PDB entry 8DD3 | electron microscopy, 2.90 A resolution | chains I and J of the 9 polymer chains in the assembly

== Chain I ==
Name: Kappa Fab Light Chain
From: Mus musculus
Notes: antibody fragment or engineered binder
Sequence (213 residues; each row starts with the number of its first residue):
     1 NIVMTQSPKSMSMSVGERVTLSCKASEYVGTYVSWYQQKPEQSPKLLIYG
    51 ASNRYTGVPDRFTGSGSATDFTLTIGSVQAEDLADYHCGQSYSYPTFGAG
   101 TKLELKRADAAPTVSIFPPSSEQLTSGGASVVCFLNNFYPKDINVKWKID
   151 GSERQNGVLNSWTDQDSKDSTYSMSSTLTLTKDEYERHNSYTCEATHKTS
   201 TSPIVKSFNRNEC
Disordered / not traced: 106-213
Cystine bridges: C23-C88

== Chain J ==
Name: IgG2b Fab Heavy Chain
From: Mus musculus
Notes: antibody fragment or engineered binder
Sequence (454 residues; each row starts with the number of its first residue):
     1 EVQLQQSGAELVKPGASVKLSCTASGFNIKDTYMYWVKQRPEQGLEWIGR
    51 IDPANGDTKYDPKFQGKATITTDTFSNTAYLQLSSLTSEDTAVYYCARKG
   101 LRWAMDYWGQGTSVTVSTAKTTPPSVYPLAPGCGDTTGSSVTLGCLVKGY
   151 FPESVTVTWNSGSLSSSVHTFPALLQSGLYTMSSSVTVPSSTWPSQTVTC
   201 SVAHPASSTTVDKKLEPSGPISTINPCPPCKECHKCPAPNLEGGPSVFIF
   251 PPNIKDVLMISLTPKVTCVVVDVSEDDPDVQISWFVNNVEVHTAQTQTHR
   301 EDYNSTIRVVSTLPIQHQDWMSGKEFKCKVNNKDLPSPIERTISKIKGLV
   351 RAPQVYILPPPAEQLSRKDVSLTCLVVGFNPGDISVEWTSNGHTEENYKD
   401 TAPVLDSDGSYFIYSKLNMKTSKWEKTDSFSCNVRHEGLKNYYLKKTISR
   451 SPGK
Disordered / not traced: 1, 118-454
Cystine bridges: C22-C96

== How chain I and chain J interact ==
Pairs across the interface (27; chain I residue first):
  T31(I) - R102(J)  hydrogen bond
  Y32(I) - R102(J)
  S34(I) - A104(J)
  Y36(I) - A104(J)  hydrogen bond (side chain-backbone)
  Y36(I) - M105(J)
  Q38(I) - Q39(J)  hydrogen bond
  Q38(I) - Y95(J)  hydrogen bond
  Q42(I) - Y95(J)  hydrogen bond (backbone-side chain)
  S43(I) - Y95(J)
  S43(I) - W108(J)
  S43(I) - G109(J)  hydrogen bond (side chain-backbone)
  P44(I) - W108(J)
  L46(I) - A104(J)
  L46(I) - D106(J)
  Y49(I) - L101(J)
  Y49(I) - R102(J)
  Y49(I) - A104(J)  hydrophobic
  N53(I) - R102(J)
  Y55(I) - D106(J)
  S91(I) - W103(J)  hydrogen bond (side chain-backbone)
  Y94(I) - W47(J)  hydrophobic
  Y94(I) - K59(J)
  P95(I) - Y35(J)  hydrophobic
  P95(I) - W47(J)
  P95(I) - M105(J)  hydrophobic
  F97(I) - L45(J)
  F97(I) - M105(J)  hydrophobic
Other interface residues (no listed pair), chain I (20 interface residues in all): G50, H87, G98, A99
Other interface residues (no listed pair), chain J (16 interface residues in all): G44, Y107

== In short ==
20 residues of chain I face 16 of chain J across their interface; the contacts include 7 hydrogen bonds. Polar
pairs include T31(I)-R102(J), Y36(I)-A104(J) and Q38(I)-Q39(J).
Here chain I is Kappa Fab Light Chain and chain J is IgG2b Fab Heavy Chain, both from Mus musculus. Entry 8DD3
(Human GABAA receptor alpha1-beta2-gamma2 subtype in complex with GABA plus DMCM) was determined by electron
microscopy, deposited together with 8DD2.
